PDB entry 7QY5 | X-ray diffraction, 2.77 A resolution | chains C and B of the 6 polymer chains in the assembly

Chain C:
Name: NURS complex subunit pir2
From: Schizosaccharomyces pombe
Reference sequence: O94326 (PIR2_SCHPO); residue numbers follow UniProt; this construct covers 68-183
Chain sequence (120 residues; row label = number of the first residue in the row):
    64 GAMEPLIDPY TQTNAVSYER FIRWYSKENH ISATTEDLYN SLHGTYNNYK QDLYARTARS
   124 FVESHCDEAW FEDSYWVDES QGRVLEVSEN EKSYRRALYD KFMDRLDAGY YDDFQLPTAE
Not modelled in the structure: 64-69, 94-95, 183
Construct notes: expression tag (64-67)
Swiss-Prot annotation at these positions:
  - mutagenesis: Phe165 (F165L: Decreases cell population growth at high temperature; when associated with P-316)

Chain B:
Name: NURS complex subunit pir2
From: Schizosaccharomyces pombe
Reference sequence: O94326 (PIR2_SCHPO); residue numbers follow UniProt; this construct covers 206-530
Chain sequence (338 residues; row label = number of the first residue in the row):
   203 MEMPQLSKWN QDSRNDAMEN TLLVSHVLPN ISVAQIHNAL DGISFVQHFS LSTINLIKND
   263 ERSLWVHFKA GTNMDGAKEA VDGIQLDSNF TIESENPKIP THTHPIPIFE IASSEQTCKN
   323 LLEKLIRFID RASTKYSLPN DAAQRIEDRL KTHASMKDDD DKPTNFHDIR LSDLYAEYLR
   383 QVATFDFWTS KEYESLIALL QDSPAGYSRK KFNPSKEVGQ EENIWLSDLE NNFACLLEPE
   443 NVDIKAKGAL PVEDFINNEL DSVIMKEDEQ KYRCHVGTCA KLFLGPEFVR KHINKKHKDW
   503 LDHIKKVAIC LYGYVLDPCR AMDPKVVSSA WSHPQFEK
Not modelled in the structure: 203-206, 360-363, 531-540
Construct notes: initiating methionine (203); expression tag (204-205, 531-540)
Ion coordination: Zn2+: Cys476, Cys481, His494, His499
Swiss-Prot annotation at these positions:
  - zinc finger: Tyr474 to His499 (C2H2-type)
  - mutagenesis: Ser316 (S316P: Decreases cell population growth at high temperature; when associated with L-165)
Reported in the primary citation:
  - Zn2+ coordination: Cys476, Cys481, His494, His499
  - conformationally variable residues (domain motion): Val420 to Gly421

Interface between chain C and chain B:
Contacting residue pairs (58):
  Thr76(C) - Val528(B)
  Asn77(C) - Lys527(B)
  Ala78(C) - Lys527(B)  hydrogen bond (backbone-backbone)
  Ala78(C) - Val528(B)
  Ala78(C) - Val529(B)
  Ala78(C) - Ser530(B)
  Tyr88(C) - Glu317(B)  hydrogen bond
  Tyr88(C) - Lys321(B)  hydrogen bond
  Asn92(C) - Lys321(B)  hydrogen bond
  Asp100(C) - Pro416(B)
  Asn103(C) - Glu419(B)
  Asn103(C) - Gln422(B)
  Ser104(C) - Gln318(B)
  Ser104(C) - Gln422(B)  hydrogen bond (backbone-side chain)
  Leu105(C) - Glu317(B)
  His106(C) - Gln422(B)
  His106(C) - Glu423(B)  salt bridge
  His106(C) - Ile426(B)
  Gly107(C) - Gln318(B)
  Gly107(C) - Gln422(B)
  Gly107(C) - Ile426(B)
  Thr108(C) - Gln318(B)  hydrogen bond
  Asn110(C) - Ile426(B)
  Asn110(C) - Asp430(B)  hydrogen bond
  Gln114(C) - Asp430(B)
  Leu116(C) - Val528(B)  hydrophobic
  Tyr117(C) - Val528(B)
  Ala118(C) - Ala448(B)
  Ala118(C) - Lys449(B)
  Ala118(C) - Gly450(B)
  Thr120(C) - Val528(B)
  Ala121(C) - Leu513(B)
  Arg122(C) - Phe457(B)
  Arg122(C) - Glu461(B)  salt bridge
  Arg122(C) - Leu513(B)
  Phe124(C) - Tyr516(B)
  Phe124(C) - Ala523(B)
  Phe124(C) - Met524(B)
  Phe124(C) - Asp525(B)
  Val125(C) - Val509(B)
  Val125(C) - Cys512(B)  hydrophobic
  Val125(C) - Leu513(B)  hydrophobic
  Glu126(C) - His505(B)  salt bridge
  Glu126(C) - Val509(B)
  Cys129(C) - His505(B)
  Cys129(C) - Lys508(B)
  Asp130(C) - Lys508(B)
  Phe134(C) - Cys512(B)  hydrophobic
  Glu135(C) - Lys508(B)  salt bridge
  Tyr138(C) - Cys512(B)  hydrophobic
  Tyr138(C) - Gly515(B)
  Tyr138(C) - Tyr516(B)
  Tyr138(C) - Asp519(B)  hydrogen bond
  Tyr138(C) - Arg522(B)
  Trp139(C) - Lys508(B)
  Trp139(C) - Cys512(B)  hydrophobic
  Val140(C) - Ile511(B)
  Asp141(C) - Ile511(B)
Interface residues without a listed pair, chain C (32 interface residues in all): Asn111
Interface residues without a listed pair, chain B (32 interface residues in all): Val517
From the paper, about this interface:
  - interface residues, chain B: Lys527(B)

Overview:
The chain C/chain B interface involves 32 residues from each chain, with 8 hydrogen bonds and 4 salt bridges.
Polar pairs include His106(C)-Glu423(B), Arg122(C)-Glu461(B) and Glu126(C)-His505(B). From UniProt: one
mutagenesis site on chain C; one mutagenesis site on chain B. The paper reports the interface residue
Lys527(B); Zn2+ coordination by Cys476(B), Cys481(B) and His494(B) among others.
Chain C is NURS complex subunit pir2 and chain B is NURS complex subunit pir2, both from Schizosaccharomyces
pombe; the structure, Crystal structure of the S.pombe Ars2-Red1 complex, was determined by X-ray diffraction
together with 7QUU from the same study.
